3VP9 - chains A and B; structure by X-ray diffraction, 1.80 A resolution.

Chain A (and B):
Name: General transcriptional corepressor TUP1
Organism: Saccharomyces cerevisiae
Notes: fragment: N-terminal domain; chain B of this document is another copy of the same molecule, construct and numbering; everything in this record applies to it too
UniProt: P16649 (TUP1_YEAST); numbering as in UniProt (aligned over 1-92)
Chain sequence (92 residues; row label = number of the first residue in the row):
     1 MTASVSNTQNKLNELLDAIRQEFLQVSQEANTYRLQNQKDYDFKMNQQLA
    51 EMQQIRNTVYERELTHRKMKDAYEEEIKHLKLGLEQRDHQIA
Disordered / not traced: 1-16, 87-92 (chain B: 1-13, 91-92)
Construct notes: engineered mutation Arg62 (Leu in P16649)
Ligand contacts:
  - 1,4-diethylene dioxide (DIO), molecule 1: Arg56, Val59, Tyr60
  - 1,4-diethylene dioxide (DIO), molecule 2: His66, Met69, Lys70, Tyr73

Chain A / chain B interface:
Contacting residue pairs (60):
  Ala18(A) with Phe23(B)
  Ile19(A) with Ile19(B), hydrophobic; Glu22(B)
  Glu22(A) with Phe23(B)
  Phe23(A) with Glu22(B); Phe23(B), hydrophobic; Val26(B), hydrophobic
  Val26(A) with Val26(B)
  Ser27(A) with Val26(B)
  Ala30(A) with Val26(B), hydrophobic
  Tyr33(A) with Ala30(B); Arg34(B), hydrogen bond
  Arg34(A) with Tyr33(B)
  Asn37(A) with Arg34(B); Asn37(B), hydrogen bond
  Gln38(A) with Tyr33(B); Asn37(B)
  Tyr41(A) with Asn37(B); Asp40(B), hydrogen bond; Tyr41(B), hydrophobic; Lys44(B), hydrogen bond
  Lys44(A) with Tyr41(B)
  Met45(A) with Tyr41(B), hydrophobic; Lys44(B)
  Gln48(A) with Tyr41(B), hydrogen bond; Gln48(B)
  Leu49(A) with Gln48(B)
  Met52(A) with Gln48(B); Glu51(B); Met52(B), hydrophobic; Ile55(B), hydrophobic
  Ile55(A) with Met52(B), hydrophobic
  Arg56(A) with Ile55(B)
  Val59(A) with Val59(B), hydrophobic; Arg62(B)
  Arg62(A) with Glu63(B), salt bridge
  Glu63(A) with Arg62(B), salt bridge
  His66(A) with His66(B), hydrogen bond
  Lys70(A) with Met69(B); Tyr73(B)
  Tyr73(A) with Lys70(B); Tyr73(B), hydrophobic; Glu74(B), hydrogen bond; Ile77(B), hydrophobic
  Glu74(A) with Tyr73(B), hydrogen bond
  Glu76(A) with Ile77(B)
  Ile77(A) with Tyr73(B), hydrophobic; Glu76(B); Ile77(B), hydrophobic; Leu80(B), hydrophobic
  Leu80(A) with Ile77(B), hydrophobic; Leu80(B), hydrophobic; Lys81(B); Leu84(B), hydrophobic
  Gly83(A) with Leu84(B)
  Leu84(A) with Leu80(B), hydrophobic; Gly83(B); Leu84(B); Arg87(B), hydrogen bond (backbone-side chain)
  Gln86(A) with Arg87(B)
Also at the interface, not in a pair above, chain A (35 interface residues in all): Met69, Lys81, Glu85
Also at the interface, not in a pair above, chain B (31 interface residues in all): Met45

Overview:
35 residues of chain A and 31 residues of chain B are in contact, with 9 hydrogen bonds and 2 salt bridges.
Polar pairs include Arg62(A)-Glu63(B), Tyr33(A)-Arg34(B) and Asn37(A)-Asn37(B). Bound to chain A:
1,4-diethylene dioxide.
Chain A and chain B are both General transcriptional corepressor TUP1 (Saccharomyces cerevisiae); the
structure, Crystal structure of the N-terminal domain of the yeast general corepressor Tup1p mutant, was
determined by X-ray diffraction together with 3VP8 from the same study.
